7VBB - chains A and H of the 16 polymer chains in the assembly; structure by electron microscopy, 2.81 A resolution.

Chain A:
Protein: DNA-directed RNA polymerase I subunit RPA1
Organism: Homo sapiens
Notes: EC 2.7.7.6
Reference sequence: O95602 (RPA1_HUMAN); residue numbers follow UniProt; this construct covers 1-1719
Sequence (1719 residues; each row starts with the number of its first residue):
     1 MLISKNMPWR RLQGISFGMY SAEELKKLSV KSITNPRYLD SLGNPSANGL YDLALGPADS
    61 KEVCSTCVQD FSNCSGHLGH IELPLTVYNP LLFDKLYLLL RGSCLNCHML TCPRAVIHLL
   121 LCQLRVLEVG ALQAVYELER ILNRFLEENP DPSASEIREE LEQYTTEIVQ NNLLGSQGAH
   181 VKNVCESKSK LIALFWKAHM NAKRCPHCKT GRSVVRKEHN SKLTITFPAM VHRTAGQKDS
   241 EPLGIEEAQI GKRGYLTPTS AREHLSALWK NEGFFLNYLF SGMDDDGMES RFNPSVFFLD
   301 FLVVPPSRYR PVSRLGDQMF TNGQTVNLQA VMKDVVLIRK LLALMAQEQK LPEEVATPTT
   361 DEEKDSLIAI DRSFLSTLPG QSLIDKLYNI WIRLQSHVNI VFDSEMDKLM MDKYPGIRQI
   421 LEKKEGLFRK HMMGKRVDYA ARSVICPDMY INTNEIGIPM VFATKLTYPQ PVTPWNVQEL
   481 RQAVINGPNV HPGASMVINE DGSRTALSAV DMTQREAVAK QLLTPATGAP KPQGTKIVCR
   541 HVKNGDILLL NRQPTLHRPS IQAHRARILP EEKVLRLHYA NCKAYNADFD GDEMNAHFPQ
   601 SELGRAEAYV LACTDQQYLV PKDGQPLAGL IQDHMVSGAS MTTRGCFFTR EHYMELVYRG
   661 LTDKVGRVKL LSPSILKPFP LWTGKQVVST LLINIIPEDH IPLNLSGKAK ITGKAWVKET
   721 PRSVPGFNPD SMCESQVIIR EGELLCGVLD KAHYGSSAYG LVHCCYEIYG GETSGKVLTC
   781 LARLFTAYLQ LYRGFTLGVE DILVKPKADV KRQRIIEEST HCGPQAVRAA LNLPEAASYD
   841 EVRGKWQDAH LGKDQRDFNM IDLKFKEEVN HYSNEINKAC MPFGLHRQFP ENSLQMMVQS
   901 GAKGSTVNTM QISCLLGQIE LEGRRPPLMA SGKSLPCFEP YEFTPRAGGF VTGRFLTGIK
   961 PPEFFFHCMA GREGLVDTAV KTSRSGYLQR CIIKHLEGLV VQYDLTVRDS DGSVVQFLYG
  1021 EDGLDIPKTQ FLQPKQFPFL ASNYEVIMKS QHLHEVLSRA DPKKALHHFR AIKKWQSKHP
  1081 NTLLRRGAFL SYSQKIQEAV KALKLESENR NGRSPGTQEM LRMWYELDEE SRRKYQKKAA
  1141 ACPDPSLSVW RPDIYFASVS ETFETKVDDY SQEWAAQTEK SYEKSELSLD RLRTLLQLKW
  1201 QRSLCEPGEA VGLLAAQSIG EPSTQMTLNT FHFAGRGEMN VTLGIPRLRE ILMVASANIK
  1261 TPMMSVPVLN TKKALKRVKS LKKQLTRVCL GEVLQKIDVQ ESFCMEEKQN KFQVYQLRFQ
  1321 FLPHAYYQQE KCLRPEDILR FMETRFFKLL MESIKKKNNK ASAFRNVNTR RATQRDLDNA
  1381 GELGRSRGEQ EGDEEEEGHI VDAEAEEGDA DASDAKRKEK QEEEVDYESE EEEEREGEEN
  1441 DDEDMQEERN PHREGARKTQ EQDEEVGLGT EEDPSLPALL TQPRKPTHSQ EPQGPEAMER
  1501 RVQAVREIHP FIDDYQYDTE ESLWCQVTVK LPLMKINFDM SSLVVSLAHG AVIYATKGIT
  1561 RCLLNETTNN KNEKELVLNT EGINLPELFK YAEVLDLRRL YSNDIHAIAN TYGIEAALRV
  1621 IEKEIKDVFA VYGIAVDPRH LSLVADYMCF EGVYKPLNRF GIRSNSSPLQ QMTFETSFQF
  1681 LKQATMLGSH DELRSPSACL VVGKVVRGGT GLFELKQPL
Disordered / not traced: 1-5, 146-156, 228-252, 282-290, 349-380, 525-532, 1227-1238, 1302-1312, 1363-1495
Bound ions: Zn2+ site 1: Cys64, Cys67, Cys74; Zn2+ site 2: Cys104, Cys107, Cys205; Mg2+: Asp590 (shared with 1 residue of chain R)
From the paper describing this entry:
  - binding site for the 14-nt DNA strand: Lys197, Arg1663
  - binding site for the 25-nt DNA strand: Arg418, Lys423, Lys424, Arg429, Arg1659
  - Mg2+ coordination: Asp590
  - disease-associated variants - E593Q: decreased catalytic activity (citing earlier work)

Chain H:
Protein: DNA-directed RNA polymerases I, II, and III subunit RPABC3
Organism: Homo sapiens
Reference sequence: P52434 (RPAB3_HUMAN); residue numbers follow UniProt; this construct covers 1-150
Sequence (150 residues; each row starts with the number of its first residue):
     1 MAGILFEDIF DVKDIDPEGK KFDRVSRLHC ESESFKMDLI LDVNIQIYPV DLGDKFRLVI
    61 ASTLYEDGTL DDGEYNPTDD RPSRADQFEY VMYGKVYRIE GDETSTEAAT RLSAYVSYGG
   121 LLMRLQGDAN NLHGFEVDSR VYLLMKKLAF
Disordered / not traced: 1-2, 149-150

How chain A and chain H interact:
Contacting residue pairs (82; chain A residue first):
  Arg644(A) with Phe22(H); Val25(H); Arg27(H); Asp42(H), salt bridge; Gly120(H), hydrogen bond (side chain-backbone); Leu121(H); Leu122(H)
  Gly645(A) with Arg24(H), hydrogen bond (backbone-side chain); Val25(H)
  Phe647(A) with Val25(H), hydrophobic; Asn44(H); Leu121(H), hydrophobic
  Ser672(A) with Tyr75(H); Tyr93(H)
  Pro673(A) with Tyr75(H), hydrophobic; Tyr93(H)
  Ser674(A) with Met92(H); Tyr93(H), hydrogen bond (backbone-backbone); Tyr118(H)
  Ile675(A) with Asn44(H); Tyr90(H); Val91(H)
  Leu676(A) with Arg84(H); Val91(H), hydrogen bond (backbone-backbone); Tyr93(H), hydrophobic
  Lys677(A) with Asp86(H); Phe88(H); Glu89(H); Val91(H), hydrogen bond (backbone-backbone)
  Pro678(A) with Ile47(H), hydrophobic; Glu89(H); Tyr90(H), hydrophobic
  Phe679(A) with Ile47(H), hydrophobic
  Pro680(A) with Tyr75(H)
  Leu681(A) with Ile47(H), hydrophobic
  Thr683(A) with Gly119(H); Gly120(H)
  Lys685(A) with Gly119(H)
  Gln686(A) with Gly119(H)
  Gly713(A) with Lys20(H)
  Trp716(A) with Gly19(H); Lys20(H); Lys21(H), hydrogen bond (backbone-backbone); Phe22(H), hydrophobic
  Val717(A) with Lys20(H)
  Lys718(A) with Gly19(H), hydrogen bond (backbone-backbone); Lys21(H)
  Glu719(A) with Lys21(H), salt bridge
  Pro721(A) with Pro17(H); Glu18(H)
  Arg722(A) with Pro17(H), hydrogen bond (backbone-backbone)
  Val724(A) with Pro17(H), hydrophobic; His29(H)
  Gly726(A) with Arg124(H), hydrogen bond (backbone-side chain)
  Phe727(A) with Glu18(H); His29(H); Ile40(H), hydrophobic
  Ser731(A) with Tyr97(H); Arg98(H), hydrogen bond (backbone-side chain); Tyr115(H)
  Met732(A) with Arg27(H), hydrogen bond (backbone-side chain); Tyr115(H), hydrophobic; Leu122(H), hydrophobic; Met123(H); Arg124(H)
  Cys733(A) with Lys20(H)
  Glu734(A) with Phe22(H)
  Ile738(A) with Tyr97(H), hydrophobic; Arg98(H)
  Arg740(A) with Lys95(H); Asp138(H)
  Glu741(A) with Asp138(H)
  Glu743(A) with Arg140(H), salt bridge
  Leu744(A) with Gly119(H)
  Leu745(A) with Lys95(H); Tyr97(H), hydrophobic; Ser117(H); Leu122(H)
  Cys746(A) with Leu122(H), hydrophobic
  Tyr1182(A) with Ile99(H); Gly101(H); Leu112(H)
Other interface residues (no listed pair), chain A (42 interface residues in all): Thr643, Cys646, Pro729, Glu1183
Other interface residues (no listed pair), chain H (45 interface residues in all): Asp14, Leu64, Gly73, Val137, Tyr142

Overview:
The interface between chain A and chain H involves 42 residues on one side and 45 on the other; the contacts
include 11 hydrogen bonds and 3 salt bridges. Among the polar pairs are Arg644(A)-Asp42(H), Glu719(A)-Lys21(H)
and Glu743(A)-Arg140(H). The paper reports a binding site for the 25-nt DNA strand at Arg418(A), Lys423(A) and
Lys424(A) among others; E593Q of chain A reduces catalytic activity.
Chain A is DNA-directed RNA polymerase I subunit RPA1 and chain H is DNA-directed RNA polymerases I, II, and
III subunit RPABC3, both from Homo sapiens; the structure, Structure of the post state human RNA Polymerase I
Elongation Complex, was determined by electron microscopy together with 7VBA and 7VBC from the same study.
